Entry 8UAD (electron microscopy, 2.77 A resolution); this record covers chains A and F of the 6 polymer chains in the assembly.

[Chain A]
Molecule: Hemagglutinin HA1 chain
Source organism: Influenza B virus
Reference sequence: A0A2P1KSN4 (A0A2P1KSN4_9INFB); the construct lacks a stretch of the UniProt sequence, so the offset changes along the chain: -14 to 163 = UniProt 1-178; 164-344 = UniProt 180-360
Amino-acid sequence (360 residues; numbered -14 to 344 plus 1 insertion-coded residue; the number before each row is that of its first residue; numbers below 1 keep their minus sign (Met-14 is residue -14)):
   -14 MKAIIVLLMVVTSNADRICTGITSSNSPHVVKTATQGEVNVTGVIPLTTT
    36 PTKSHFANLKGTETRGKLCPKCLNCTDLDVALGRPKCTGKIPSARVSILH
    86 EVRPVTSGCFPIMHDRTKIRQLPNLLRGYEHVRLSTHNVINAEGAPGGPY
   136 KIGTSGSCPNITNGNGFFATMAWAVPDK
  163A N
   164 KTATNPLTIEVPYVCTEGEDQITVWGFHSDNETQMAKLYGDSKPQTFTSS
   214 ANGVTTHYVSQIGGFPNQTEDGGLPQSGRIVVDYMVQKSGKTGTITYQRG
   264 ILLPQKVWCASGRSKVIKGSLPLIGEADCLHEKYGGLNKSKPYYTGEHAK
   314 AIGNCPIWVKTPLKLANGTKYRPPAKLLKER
Unresolved in the structure: -14 to 0
Construct notes: engineered mutation Thr209 (Lys225 in A0A2P1KSN4)
Disulfides: Cys54-Cys57, Cys60-Cys72, Cys94-Cys143, Cys178-Cys272, Cys292-Cys318
Covalently attached groups: N-acetylglucosamine (NAG) linked to Asn25, Asn59, Asn145, Asn194, Asn230, Asn301, Asn330
What the authors report for this chain:
  - contacts within the chain: Thr211-His220
  - conformationally variable residues (order/disorder transition): Lys342
  - mutagenesis - K209T: increased expression

[Chain F]
Molecule: Hemagglutinin HA2 chain
Source organism: Influenza B virus
Reference sequence: A0A2P1KSN4 (A0A2P1KSN4_9INFB); residues 1-174 here correspond to UniProt positions 361-534 (UniProt number = residue number + 360)
Amino-acid sequence (181 residues; row label = number of the first residue in the row):
     1 GFFGAIAGFLEGGWEGMIAGWFGYTSHGAHGVAVAADLKATQEAINKITK
    51 NLNSLSELEVKNLYRLSYAMDELHNEILELDEKVDDLRADTISSQIELAV
   101 LLSNEGIINREDWFLLALERKLKKMLGPSAVEIGNGCFETKHKCNQTCLD
   151 KIAAGTFDAGEFSLPTFDSLNITAGGSEPEA
Unresolved in the structure: 167-181
Construct notes: engineered mutation Phe22 (His382 in A0A2P1KSN4), Tyr64 (Gln424 in A0A2P1KSN4), Tyr68 (Gly428 in A0A2P1KSN4), Arg110 (Ser470 in A0A2P1KSN4), Trp113 (Glu473 in A0A2P1KSN4), Phe114 (His474 in A0A2P1KSN4); conflict Ala40 (Ser400 in A0A2P1KSN4); expression tag (175-181)
Disulfides: Cys144-Cys148
What the authors report for this chain:
  - mutagenesis - Q64Y, D71P, S110R: increased stability
  - mutagenesis - H27F: increased expression
  - mutagenesis - H27F: increased stability in response to pH 3.7 and pH 4.8

[Chain A / chain F interface]
Contacting residue pairs (7):
  Thr18(A) with Ser54(F)
  Ala19(A) with Lys50(F); Asn51(F); Ser54(F)
  Thr20(A) with Lys50(F); Arg110(F)
  Gln21(A) with Lys50(F)
Also at the interface, not in a pair above, chain F (5 interface residues in all): Lys47

[Summary]
4 residues of chain A and 5 residues of chain F are in contact. Covalently linked N-acetylglucosamine: at
Asn25(A), Asn59(A), Asn145(A), Asn194(A), Asn230(A) and Asn301(A) and 1 more. The paper reports that Q64Y,
D71P and S110R of chain F increase stability; conformational variability at Lys342(A); 5 substitutions were
tested in all.
Chain A is Hemagglutinin HA1 chain and chain F is Hemagglutinin HA2 chain, both from Influenza B virus; the
structure, Cryo-EM structure of prefusion-stabilized influenza B hemagglutinin, was determined by electron
microscopy.
